PDB entry 4O5I | X-ray diffraction, 6.50 A resolution (low resolution: residue-level contacts below are approximate; hydrogen-bond / salt-bridge calls are withheld) | chains B and C of the 12 polymer chains in the assembly

[Chain B]
Name: Hemagglutinin HA2 chain
From: Influenza A virus
Notes: fragment: Hemagglutinin HA2 chain
UniProt: R9U684 (R9U684_9INFA); residues 1-176 here correspond to UniProt positions 346-521 (UniProt number = residue number + 345)
Sequence (176 residues; row label = number of the first residue in the row):
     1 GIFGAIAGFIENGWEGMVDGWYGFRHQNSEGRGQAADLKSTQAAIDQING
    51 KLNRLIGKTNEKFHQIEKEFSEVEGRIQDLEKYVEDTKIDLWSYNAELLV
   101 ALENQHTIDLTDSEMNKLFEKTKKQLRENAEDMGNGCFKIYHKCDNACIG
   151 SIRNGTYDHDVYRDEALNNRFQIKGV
Not modelled in the structure: 174-176
Disulfide bonds: Cys144-Cys148
Covalently attached groups: N-acetylglucosamine (NAG) linked to Asn154
What the authors report for this chain:
  - post-translational modification sites: Asn154 (by similarity / conservation)

[Chain C]
Name: Hemagglutinin HA1 chain
From: Influenza A virus
Notes: fragment: Hemagglutinin HA1 chain
UniProt: R9U684 (R9U684_9INFA); residues 11-329 here correspond to UniProt positions 27-345 (UniProt number = residue number + 16)
Sequence (323 residues; row label = number of the first residue in the row):
     7 ADPGATLCLGHHAVPNGTIVKTITNDQIEVTNATELVQNSSIGEICDSPH
    57 QILDGENCTLIDALLGDPQCDGFQNKKWDLFVERSKAYSNCYPYDVPDYA
   107 SLRSLVASSGTLEFNNESFNWTGVTQNGTSSACIRRSNNSFFSRLNWLTH
   157 LNFKYPALNVTMPNNEQFDKLYIWGVHHPGTDKDQIFLYAQSSGRITVST
   207 KRSQQAVIPNIGSRPRIRNIPSRISIYWTIVKPGDILLINSTGNLIAPRG
   257 YFKIRSGKSSIMRSDAPIGKCNSECITPNGSIPNDKPFQNVNRITYGACP
   307 RYVKQSTLKLATGMRNVPEKQTR
Not modelled in the structure: 7-8, 326-329
Differences from the reference sequence: expression tag (7-10)
Disulfide bonds: Cys52-Cys277, Cys64-Cys76, Cys97-Cys139, Cys281-Cys305
Covalently attached groups: N-acetylglucosamine (NAG) linked to Asn38, Asn63, Asn126, Asn133, Asn165, Asn246, Asn285
What the authors report for this chain:
  - post-translational modification sites: Asn133
  - post-translational modification sites: Asn22, Asn38, Asn165, Asn285 (by similarity / conservation)

[How chain B and chain C interact]
Residue-residue contacts (10):
  Ser71(B) - Lys238(C)
  Glu72(B) - Arg208(C)
  Val73(B) - Leu111(C)
  Val73(B) - Ile236(C)
  Val73(B) - Ile260(C)
  Glu74(B) - Ser107(C)
  Gly75(B) - Ser107(C)
  Arg76(B) - Ser107(C)
  Asp79(B) - Ser110(C)
  Asp90(B) - Arg307(C)
Other interface residues (no listed pair), chain C (9 interface residues in all): Asp104

[Summary]
Chain B and chain C form an interface of 8 and 9 residues respectively. Covalently linked N-acetylglucosamine:
at Asn154(B). Covalently linked N-acetylglucosamine: at Asn38(C), Asn63(C), Asn126(C), Asn133(C), Asn165(C)
and Asn246(C) and 1 more. From the paper: modification sites Asn154(B) and Asn133(C) among others.
Here chain B is Hemagglutinin HA2 chain and chain C is Hemagglutinin HA1 chain, both from Influenza A virus.
Entry 4O5I (Crystal structure of broadly neutralizing antibody F045-092 in complex with A/Victoria/361/2011
(H3N2) influenza hemagglutinin) was determined by X-ray diffraction together with 4O5L and 4O5N from the same
study.
